6U9S - chains A and C of the 3 polymer chains in the assembly; structure by X-ray diffraction, 2.40 A resolution.

[Chain A]
Protein: 5A6 FAB Heavy Chain
Source organism: Mus musculus
Notes: antibody fragment or engineered binder
Chain sequence (232 residues; each row starts with the number of its first residue):
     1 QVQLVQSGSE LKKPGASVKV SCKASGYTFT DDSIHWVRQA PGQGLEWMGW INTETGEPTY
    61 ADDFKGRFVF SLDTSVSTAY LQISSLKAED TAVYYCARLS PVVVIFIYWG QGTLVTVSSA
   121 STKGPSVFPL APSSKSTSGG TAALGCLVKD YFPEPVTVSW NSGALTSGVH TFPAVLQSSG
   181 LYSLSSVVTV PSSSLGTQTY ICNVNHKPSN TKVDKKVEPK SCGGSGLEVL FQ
Disordered / not traced: 222-232
Disulfides: C22-C96, C146-C202

[Chain C]
Protein: CD81 antigen
Source organism: Homo sapiens
Reference sequence: P60033 (CD81_HUMAN); residues 112-200 here = UniProt positions 112-200
Chain sequence (98 residues; each row starts with the number of its first residue):
   110 ETGFVNKDQI AKDVKQFYDQ ALQQAVVDDD ANNAKAVVKT FHETLDCCGS STLTALTTSV
   170 LKNNLCPSGS NIISNLFKED CHQKIDDLFS GSHHHHHH
Disordered / not traced: 110, 203-207
Sequence notes: expression tag (110-111, 201-207)
Disulfides: C156-C190, C157-C175
UniProt features mapped onto this chain:
  - site (Important for interaction with integrin): K116, K144, K148
  - mutagenesis: K116 (K116E: Reduces binding to integrin), I119 (I119A: No effect on integrin binding), K121 (K121E: No effect on integrin binding), K124 (K124E: No effect on integrin binding), F126 (F126A: No effect on integrin binding), K144 (K144E: Reduces binding to integrin; when associated with E-148), K148 (K148E: Reduces binding to integrin; when associated with E-144), F186 (F186A: No effect on integrin binding), K187 (K187E: No effect on integrin binding), E188 (E188K/Q: Strongly reduced affinity for HCV protein E2; when associated with E-196; E188K: Mildly reduced affinity for HCV protein E2), D196 (D196E: Strongly reduced affinity for HCV protein E2; when associated with K-188 or Q-188; D196K/Q/R: Strongly reduced affinity for HCV protein E2)

[Interface between chain A and chain C]
Pairs across the interface (28):
  T30(A) - N180(C)  hydrogen bond (backbone-side chain)
  D31(A) - G178(C)
  D31(A) - S179(C)  hydrogen bond (backbone-backbone)
  D31(A) - N180(C)  hydrogen bond (backbone-side chain)
  D32(A) - G178(C)
  D32(A) - S179(C)  hydrogen bond (side chain-backbone)
  D32(A) - N180(C)
  S33(A) - S179(C)  hydrogen bond (backbone-side chain)
  S33(A) - N180(C)  hydrogen bond (backbone-side chain)
  W50(A) - N180(C)
  N52(A) - N180(C)  hydrogen bond (side chain-backbone)
  T53(A) - N180(C)  hydrogen bond
  E54(A) - N180(C)
  L99(A) - S179(C)  hydrogen bond (backbone-side chain)
  L99(A) - L185(C)  hydrophobic
  P101(A) - L170(C)
  P101(A) - S177(C)
  P101(A) - G178(C)
  P101(A) - N184(C)
  P101(A) - L185(C)
  V102(A) - C157(C)  hydrophobic
  V102(A) - T166(C)
  V102(A) - L185(C)  hydrogen bond (backbone-backbone)
  V103(A) - T166(C)
  V103(A) - L170(C)  hydrophobic
  V104(A) - L185(C)
  I107(A) - T167(C)
  Y108(A) - K171(C)
Interface residues without a listed pair, chain A (18 interface residues in all): I51, S100, I105
Interface residues without a listed pair, chain C (14 interface residues in all): I182, F186, K187
From the paper, about this interface:
  - epitope / paratope residues, chain A: D31(A), W50(A), L99(A)
  - epitope / paratope residues, chain C: S179(C), N180(C)

[Summary]
The interface between chain A and chain C involves 18 residues on one side and 14 on the other; the contacts
include 10 hydrogen bonds. Polar contacts include T30(A)-N180(C), D31(A)-N180(C) and D32(A)-S179(C). From
UniProt: 11 mutagenesis sites on chain C. The paper reports epitope/paratope residues D31(A), W50(A) and
S179(C) among others.
Chain A is 5A6 FAB Heavy Chain (Mus musculus) and chain C is CD81 antigen (Homo sapiens); the structure,
Crystal structure of human CD81 large extracellular loop in complex with 5A6 Fab, was determined by X-ray
diffraction.
